PDB entry 8BQ2 | electron microscopy, 3.80 A resolution | chains A and B of the 10 polymer chains in the assembly

[Chain A (and B)]
Molecule: DNA repair protein RAD51 homolog 1
Organism: Homo sapiens
Notes: chain B of this document is another copy of the same molecule, construct and numbering; everything in this record applies to it too
Reference sequence: Q06609 (RAD51_HUMAN); numbering as in UniProt (aligned over 1-339)
Amino-acid sequence (339 residues; numbered 1 to 339; the number before each row is that of its first residue):
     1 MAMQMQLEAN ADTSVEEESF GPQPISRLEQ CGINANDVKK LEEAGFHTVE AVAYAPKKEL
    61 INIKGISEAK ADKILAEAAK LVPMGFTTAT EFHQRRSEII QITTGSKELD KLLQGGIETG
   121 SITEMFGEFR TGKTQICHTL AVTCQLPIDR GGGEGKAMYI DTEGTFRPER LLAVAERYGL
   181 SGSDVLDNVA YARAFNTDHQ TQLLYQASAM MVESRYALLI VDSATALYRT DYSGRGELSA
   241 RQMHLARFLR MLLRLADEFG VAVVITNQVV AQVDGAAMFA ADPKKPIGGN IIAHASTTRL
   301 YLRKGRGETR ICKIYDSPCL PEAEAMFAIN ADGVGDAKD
Not modelled in the structure: 1-20, 274-282
Metal / ion sites: Ca2+ site 1: Thr-134 (together with ATP); Ca2+ site 2: Ala-293, Ser-296, Asp-316 (together with ATP)
Ligand contacts:
  - ATP (adenosine-5'-triphosphate), molecule 1: Glu-128, Phe-129, Arg-130, Thr-131, Gly-132, Lys-133, Thr-134, Gln-135, Glu-163, Arg-170, Arg-310, Ile-329, Asn-330, Ala-331
  - ATP, molecule 2: Ala-293, His-294, Ser-296, Asp-316, Ser-317, Pro-318, Cys-319, Leu-320, Pro-321, Glu-322
What the authors report for this chain:
  - Ca2+ coordination: Ala-293, Ser-296, Asp-316
  - binding site for the 30-nt DNA strand: Gly-289, Asn-290, Ile-291
  - binding site for ATP: His-294

[Interface between chain A and chain B]
Pairs across the interface - 60 pairs, chain A then chain B:
  Tyr-54(A) / Phe-195(B)  hydrophobic
  Tyr-54(A) / Asn-196(B)  hydrogen bond (backbone-side chain)
  Ala-55(A) / Asn-196(B)
  Pro-56(A) / Asn-196(B)
  Pro-56(A) / Asp-198(B)
  Lys-57(A) / Asp-198(B)  hydrogen bond (backbone-side chain)
  Lys-58(A) / Asp-231(B)  hydrogen bond (side chain-backbone)
  Lys-58(A) / Tyr-232(B)
  Met-84(A) / His-199(B)  hydrogen bond (backbone-side chain)
  Met-84(A) / Leu-203(B)
  Gly-85(A) / Ala-192(B)
  Gly-85(A) / Gln-206(B)
  Phe-86(A) / Met-158(B)  hydrophobic
  Phe-86(A) / Tyr-191(B)
  Phe-86(A) / Ala-192(B)  hydrophobic
  Phe-86(A) / Leu-203(B)
  Phe-86(A) / Gln-206(B)
  Phe-86(A) / Ala-207(B)
  Phe-86(A) / Met-210(B)  hydrophobic
  Thr-87(A) / Ala-190(B)
  Thr-87(A) / Tyr-191(B)  hydrogen bond (backbone-backbone)
  Thr-88(A) / Leu-186(B)
  Thr-88(A) / Asp-187(B)
  Thr-88(A) / Val-189(B)
  Ala-89(A) / Leu-186(B)
  Ala-89(A) / Val-189(B)  hydrogen bond (backbone-backbone)
  Thr-90(A) / Leu-186(B)  hydrogen bond (side chain-backbone)
  Thr-90(A) / Asp-187(B)  hydrogen bond
  Phe-92(A) / Phe-166(B)
  Phe-92(A) / Tyr-191(B)  hydrophobic
  His-93(A) / Pro-168(B)
  Arg-96(A) / Arg-167(B)
  Glu-118(A) / Arg-167(B)  salt bridge
  Arg-235(A) / Val-273(B)
  Met-243(A) / Arg-229(B)
  Met-243(A) / Ser-233(B)  hydrogen bond
  Ala-246(A) / Thr-230(B)
  Arg-247(A) / Ser-233(B)
  Arg-250(A) / Phe-195(B)
  Arg-250(A) / Leu-227(B)
  Arg-250(A) / Thr-230(B)
  Leu-253(A) / Arg-193(B)
  Asp-257(A) / Arg-193(B)  salt bridge
  Asn-290(A) / Val-269(B)
  Asn-290(A) / Ala-271(B)
  Ile-291(A) / Arg-229(B)
  Ala-293(A) / Phe-129(B)  hydrophobic
  His-294(A) / Gly-127(B)
  His-294(A) / Phe-129(B)
  His-294(A) / Glu-163(B)
  His-294(A) / Gln-268(B)
  His-294(A) / Val-269(B)
  Thr-297(A) / Thr-165(B)
  Arg-299(A) / Phe-129(B)
  Tyr-315(A) / Phe-129(B)  hydrophobic
  Tyr-315(A) / Arg-130(B)
  Asp-316(A) / Phe-129(B)
  Asp-316(A) / Arg-130(B)
  Pro-318(A) / Gln-135(B)  hydrogen bond (backbone-side chain)
  Glu-322(A) / Arg-130(B)
Interface residues without a listed pair, chain A (35 interface residues in all): Glu-59, Cys-319
Interface residues without a listed pair, chain B (44 interface residues in all): Glu-128, Lys-133, Ile-160, Glu-169, Arg-170, Leu-172, Glu-237, Val-270, Lys-284

[In short]
Chain A and chain B form an interface of 35 and 44 residues respectively, with 10 hydrogen bonds and 2 salt
bridges. Polar pairs include Glu-118(A)/Arg-167(B), Asp-257(A)/Arg-193(B) and Tyr-54(A)/Asn-196(B). Bound to
chain A: ATP. From the paper: a binding site for the 30-nt DNA strand at Gly-289(A), Asn-290(A) and
Ile-291(A); a binding site for ATP at His-294(A).
Chain A and chain B are both DNA repair protein RAD51 homolog 1 (Homo sapiens); the structure, CryoEM
structure of the pre-synaptic RAD51 nucleoprotein filament in the presence of ATP and Ca2+, was determined by
electron microscopy (same publication as 8BR2 and 8BSC).
